PDB entry 5GAT | solution NMR | chains B and A of the 3 polymer chains in the assembly

== Chain B ==
Molecule: 13-nt DNA strand
Sequence (13 nucleotides; each row starts with the number of its first residue):
   101 CAGCGATAGA GAC

== Chain A ==
Protein: Nitrogen regulatory protein area
From: Emericella nidulans
Notes: fragment: dna binding domain
UniProtKB: P17429 (AREA_EMENI); residues 1-66 here correspond to UniProt positions 662-727 (UniProt number = residue number + 661)
Chain sequence (66 residues; numbered 1 to 66; the number before each row is that of its first residue):
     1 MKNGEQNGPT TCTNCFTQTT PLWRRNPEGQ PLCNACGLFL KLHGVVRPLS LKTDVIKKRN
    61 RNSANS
Differences from the reference sequence: conflict Met1 (Thr662 in P17429)
Bound ions: Zn2+: Cys12, Cys15, Cys33, Cys36
UniProt features mapped onto this chain:
  - zinc finger: Cys12 to Cys36 (GATA-type)
  - DNA-binding region: Asn60 to Ser66 (H-T-H motif)

== Interface between chain B and chain A ==
Pairs across the interface - 7 pairs, chain B then chain A:
  DA102(B) with Ser66(A), phosphate contact
  DC104(B) with Leu22(A), phosphate contact; Trp23(A), phosphate contact
  DG105(B) with Arg24(A), phosphate contact
  DA106(B) with Arg24(A), base contact; Leu38(A), base contact
  DG111(B) with Lys57(A), sugar contact
Interface residues without a listed pair, chain B (6 interface residues in all): DG109
Interface residues without a listed pair, chain A (8 interface residues in all): Arg25, Arg59

== In short ==
Chain B and chain A form an interface of 6 and 8 residues respectively. The Zn2+ site is built by Cys12(A),
Cys15(A), Cys33(A) and Cys36(A). From UniProt: a DNA-binding region on chain A.
Here chain B is a 13-nt DNA strand and chain A is Nitrogen regulatory protein area (Emericella nidulans).
Entry 5GAT (Solution NMR structure of the wild type DNA binding domain of area complexed to a 13BP ...) was
determined by solution NMR (same publication as 4GAT).
